6Z6F - chains A and D of the 4 polymer chains in the assembly; structure by electron microscopy, 3.11 A resolution.

# Chain A
Molecule: Histone deacetylase HDA1
Source organism: Saccharomyces cerevisiae (strain ATCC 204508 / S288c)
Notes: EC 3.5.1.98
UniProt: P53973 (HDA1_YEAST); numbering as in UniProt (aligned over 40-700)
Amino-acid sequence (661 residues; each row starts with the number of its first residue):
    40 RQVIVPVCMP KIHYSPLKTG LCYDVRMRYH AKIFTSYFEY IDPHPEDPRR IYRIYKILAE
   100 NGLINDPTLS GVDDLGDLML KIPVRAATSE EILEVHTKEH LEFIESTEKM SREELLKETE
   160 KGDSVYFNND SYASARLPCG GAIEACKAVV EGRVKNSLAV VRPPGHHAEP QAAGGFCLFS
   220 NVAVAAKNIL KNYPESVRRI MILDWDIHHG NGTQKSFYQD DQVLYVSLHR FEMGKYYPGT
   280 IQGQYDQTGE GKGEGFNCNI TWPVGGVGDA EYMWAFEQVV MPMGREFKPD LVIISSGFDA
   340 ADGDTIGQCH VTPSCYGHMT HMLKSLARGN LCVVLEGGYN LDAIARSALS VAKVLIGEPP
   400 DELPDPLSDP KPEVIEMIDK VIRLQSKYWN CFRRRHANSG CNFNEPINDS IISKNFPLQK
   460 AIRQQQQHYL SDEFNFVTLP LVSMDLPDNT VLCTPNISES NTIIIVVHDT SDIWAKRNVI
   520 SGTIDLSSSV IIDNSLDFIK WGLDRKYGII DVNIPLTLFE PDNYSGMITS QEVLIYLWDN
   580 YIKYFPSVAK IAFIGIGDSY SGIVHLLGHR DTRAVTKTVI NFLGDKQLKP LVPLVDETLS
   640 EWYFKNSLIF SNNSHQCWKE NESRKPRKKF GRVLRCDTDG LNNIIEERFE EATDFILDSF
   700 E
Disordered / not traced: 440-444, 659-663
Metal / ion sites: Zn2+: D245, H247, D338
What the authors report for this chain:
  - catalytic residues: H205, H206, Y378
  - Zn2+ coordination: D245, H247, D338
  - conformationally variable residues (loop rearrangement, side-chain flip): Y68 to P87, Y378

# Chain D
Molecule: HDA1 complex subunit 3
Source organism: Saccharomyces cerevisiae (strain ATCC 204508 / S288c)
UniProt: Q06623 (HDA3_YEAST); numbering as in UniProt; present here: 28-334, 404-639
Amino-acid sequence (543 residues; numbered 28 to 639; 69 numbers in that range are skipped by the numbering (no residue carries them; nothing is unmodelled there); the number before each row is that of its first residue):
    28 SGDYWLPTTM SLYQKELTDQ IVSLHYSDIL RYFETSHYKE DVILESMKTM CLNGSLVATH
    88 PYLLIDHYMP KSLITRDVPA HLAENSGKFS VLRDLINLVQ EYETETAIVC RPGRTMDLLE
   148 ALLLGNKVHI KRYDGHSIKS KQKANDFSCT VHLFSSEGIN FTKYPIKSKA RFDMLICLDT
   208 TVDTSQKDIQ YLLQYKRERK GLERYAPIVR LVAINSIDHC RLFFGKKFDK NSREYLENVT
   268 AAMVILRDRL GTLPPDLRPI YSQKLHYLVE WLENPTVPWP LPDIYPLKQY TSMDVERSLL
   328 TEVHFKK
   404 NSSNVNYHLS SGIITHKLIQ SMGEVYMDIC VQKQELDDYS CLDDLQNDHL KFFSNEDEKI
   464 IKEYETVLRT NNENLNRSHE LEVENNLKFS QIETLEKDIE TLKGSLMAQG ETLSKLKDAF
   524 VKTDNVQDEI EKEERVSVSR DTEKKYMEQE IKRAVDAIRE NEEETHKLNE KQNGLESELK
   584 LKFEKSEIST KELNEKIGFL KKELKLENDL NEELVGQLSK TMDNLENLTI PRVRTQ
Disordered / not traced: 169-171, 225-230

# How chain A and chain D interact
Pairs across the interface (47; chain A residue first):
  R67(A) - S54(D)
  R67(A) - L57(D)
  R67(A) - E61(D)  salt bridge
  R67(A) - E323(D)  salt bridge
  Y68(A) - R58(D)
  Y68(A) - T62(D)
  A70(A) - S54(D)
  F73(A) - T76(D)
  F73(A) - N80(D)
  Y76(A) - L91(D)
  Y76(A) - D93(D)
  Y76(A) - H94(D)
  E78(A) - L51(D)
  Y79(A) - Q47(D)
  Y79(A) - L51(D)  hydrophobic
  Y79(A) - H52(D)
  Y79(A) - N80(D)  hydrogen bond
  I80(A) - I92(D)  hydrophobic
  H83(A) - L51(D)
  R88(A) - S50(D)  hydrogen bond
  R88(A) - Y53(D)
  Y91(A) - Y53(D)
  Y91(A) - L326(D)  hydrogen bond (side chain-backbone)
  Y91(A) - L327(D)
  K95(A) - L327(D)  hydrogen bond (side chain-backbone)
  K95(A) - T328(D)
  K95(A) - E329(D)  salt bridge
  L108(A) - L327(D)  hydrophobic
  N168(A) - K66(D)
  N168(A) - V69(D)
  D169(A) - R58(D)  salt bridge
  Q466(A) - Q423(D)
  S470(A) - Q423(D)
  D471(A) - E427(D)
  F475(A) - Q423(D)
  V476(A) - H419(D)
  V476(A) - K420(D)
  T477(A) - H419(D)
  P479(A) - M625(D)  hydrophobic
  V481(A) - M625(D)  hydrophobic
  V481(A) - E629(D)
  Y580(A) - L628(D)
  Y583(A) - V408(D)  hydrophobic
  Y583(A) - T632(D)
  Y583(A) - R635(D)  hydrogen bond (side chain-backbone)
  Y583(A) - V636(D)
  F584(A) - L412(D)  hydrophobic
Also at the interface, not in a pair above, chain A (40 interface residues in all): I72, F77, P87, R92, R151, N167, S482, C492, P494, I496, S497, Y575, N579, P585
Also at the interface, not in a pair above, chain D (40 interface residues in all): I48, D68, E72, N409, I416

# Overview
The chain A/chain D interface involves 40 residues from each chain; the contacts include 5 hydrogen bonds and
4 salt bridges. Among the polar pairs are R67(A)-E61(D), R67(A)-E323(D) and K95(A)-E329(D). D245(A), H247(A)
and D338(A) coordinate Zn2+. The paper reports catalytic residues H205(A), H206(A) and Y378(A); Zn2+
coordination by D245(A), H247(A) and D338(A).
Here chain A is Histone deacetylase HDA1 and chain D is HDA1 complex subunit 3, both from Saccharomyces
cerevisiae (strain ATCC 204508 / S288c). Entry 6Z6F (HDAC-PC) was determined by electron microscopy together
with 6Z6H, 6Z6O and 6Z6P from the same study.
